PDB entry 8F5O | electron microscopy, 3.50 A resolution | chains E and F of the 6 polymer chains in the assembly

== Chain E ==
Molecule: WD_REPEATS_REGION domain-containing protein
Organism: Leishmania tarentolae
UniProtKB: A0A640KQ11 (A0A640KQ11_LEITA); numbering as in UniProt (aligned over 1-1654)
Sequence (1654 residues; row label = number of the first residue in the row):
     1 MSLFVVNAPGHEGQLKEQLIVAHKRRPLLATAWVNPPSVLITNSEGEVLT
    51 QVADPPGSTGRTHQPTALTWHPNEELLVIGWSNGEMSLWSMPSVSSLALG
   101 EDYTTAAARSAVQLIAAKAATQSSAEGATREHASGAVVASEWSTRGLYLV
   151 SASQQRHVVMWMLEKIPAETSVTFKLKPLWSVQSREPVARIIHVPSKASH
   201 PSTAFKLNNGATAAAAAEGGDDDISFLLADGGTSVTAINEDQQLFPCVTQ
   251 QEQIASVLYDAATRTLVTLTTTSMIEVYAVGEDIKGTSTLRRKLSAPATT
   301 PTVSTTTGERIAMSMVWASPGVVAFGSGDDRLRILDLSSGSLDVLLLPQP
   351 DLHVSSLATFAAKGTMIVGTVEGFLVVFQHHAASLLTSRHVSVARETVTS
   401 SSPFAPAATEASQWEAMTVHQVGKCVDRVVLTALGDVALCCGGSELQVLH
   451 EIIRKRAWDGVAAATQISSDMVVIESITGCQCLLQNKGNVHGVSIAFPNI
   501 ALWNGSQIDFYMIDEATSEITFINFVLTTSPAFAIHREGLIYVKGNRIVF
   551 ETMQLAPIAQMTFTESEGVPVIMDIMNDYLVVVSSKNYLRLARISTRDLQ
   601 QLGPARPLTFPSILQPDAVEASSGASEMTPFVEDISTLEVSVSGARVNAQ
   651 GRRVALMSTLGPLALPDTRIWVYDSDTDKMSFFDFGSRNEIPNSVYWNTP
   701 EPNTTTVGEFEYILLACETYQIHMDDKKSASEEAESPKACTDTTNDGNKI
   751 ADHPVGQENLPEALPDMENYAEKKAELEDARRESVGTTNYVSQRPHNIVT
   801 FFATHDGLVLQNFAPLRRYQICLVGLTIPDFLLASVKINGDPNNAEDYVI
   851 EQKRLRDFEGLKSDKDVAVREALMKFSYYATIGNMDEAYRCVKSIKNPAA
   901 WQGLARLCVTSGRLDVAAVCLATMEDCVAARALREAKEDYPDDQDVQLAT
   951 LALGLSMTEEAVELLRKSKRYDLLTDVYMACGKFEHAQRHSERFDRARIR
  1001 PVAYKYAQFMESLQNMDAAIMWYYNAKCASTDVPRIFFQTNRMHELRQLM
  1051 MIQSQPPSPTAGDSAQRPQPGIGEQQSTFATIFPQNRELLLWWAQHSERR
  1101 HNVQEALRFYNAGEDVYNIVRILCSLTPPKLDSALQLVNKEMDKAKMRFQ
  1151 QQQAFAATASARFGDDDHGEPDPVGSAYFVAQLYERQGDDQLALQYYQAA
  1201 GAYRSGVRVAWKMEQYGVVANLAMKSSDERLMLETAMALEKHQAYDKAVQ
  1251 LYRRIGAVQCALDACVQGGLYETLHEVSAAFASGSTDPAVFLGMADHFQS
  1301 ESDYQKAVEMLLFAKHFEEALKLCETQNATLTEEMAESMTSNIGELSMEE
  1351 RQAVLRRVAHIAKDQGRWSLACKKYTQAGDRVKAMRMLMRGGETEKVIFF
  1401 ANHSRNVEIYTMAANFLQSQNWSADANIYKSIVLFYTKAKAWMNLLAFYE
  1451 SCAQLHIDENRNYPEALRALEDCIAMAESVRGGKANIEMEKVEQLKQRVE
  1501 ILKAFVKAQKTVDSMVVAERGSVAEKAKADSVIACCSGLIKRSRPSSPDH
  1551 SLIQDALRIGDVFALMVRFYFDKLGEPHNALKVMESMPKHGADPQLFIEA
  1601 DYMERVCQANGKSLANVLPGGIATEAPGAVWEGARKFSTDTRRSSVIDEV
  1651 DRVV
Unresolved in the structure: 198-221, 384-407, 611-637, 723-792, 1052-1072, 1243-1654

== Chain F ==
Molecule: WD_REPEATS_REGION domain-containing protein
Organism: Leishmania tarentolae
UniProtKB: A0A640KHB7 (A0A640KHB7_LEITA); residue numbers follow UniProt; this construct covers 1-1376
Sequence (1376 residues; each row starts with the number of its first residue):
     1 MVLTQQFVISNADLGRGHVVEALHPSSPLIALAGSKGRVLILNKTGKVEH
    51 QLPMQNVVAMEWECSTDTLAIITSSSSDVHLYTHRTRQTDTIDTKLKDLC
   101 FVCWSQSQPLFAIGSKSGQFVLYNRRTLRLVPVADTHKQRLISGMWVPAQ
   151 DSRLLIISEDPSLSISDAEGKVLTTIPLPSVPKSVCVSGMANSPKSSSFA
   201 AVNLDNTLLIVDLRSYATAAGQFNSALGQITCLTAGINGEFLAGFASGTV
   251 ALLDLAGSEVRLRGSLRLLKNAVEMVNFGEGSGVVAAVADNRVGLLRITE
   301 DGIAPTGDEASLESERGVPDLLAWSRDGQQLFVGTNQGNVTVFTLKVLNV
   351 SASYGTLVFSFTSNRTIGVKNLQDNRVVCTVPVNSDPAFISAGMAMLAAG
   401 VNNQVSYYEYFIPNSLPYPMVDPAKNVSQSSQQAHSVFLRTVEYPSPVTD
   451 LKVNSNLAAVVYDGRVQLSPIRDTPEAAAPVYFPESGDTRLVSIALSEVF
   501 FLYATTSRVSVYALHNLQQVATFTCNTGLKRAFANPACTRVAYVDDSSEL
   551 FNVNLVTEVANKAEGYDPDQKMVLWDQAEATVFITYDSEKCATFVNTPHS
   601 RHGATCESVLVKDSSEDNLYTPLPPGYTPVTLFRGTVVCQTPNGTLETVP
   651 LQTHNNIFLRTPNAEAFYNNFSLNRLRWSSNNITSPQEAEDLAVKSLHML
   701 DVELAIRVYRQLSQPSLVLCLEKIRHIHEKNLLLGHVSMIMGYMKDAQNF
   751 FLRSSQPLRALEMRRDMMQWERALTLAEQLAPEEVPIISRDYAQHLEYRG
   801 VYAKALEMYQKGLRQLPTGHASTELSVTVQEVERHNEQCRQGAARSQIRI
   851 GNIADAMKTVKESSEVSFVKECAKLCEENQKHEEAAQLYEKAGDIERAAT
   901 IYIERCKNLKAAERLLPFIKSRNIIGIYARGKEAEGAFVEAEKAFAQAED
   951 WDNAVRLRIEKLNDLHGAYVIVRQTRSANAAALVAKKCTAQKEYGTAVEF
  1001 LVLAKSLDEAFELAKTHDCMFNFESALLNQVQLKDGIAPLSNQADFTMIA
  1051 EYYDNDGKAGQAGMYYHISGHYAKALNKYLESGQPEDIEKAVEVVGKAHS
  1101 DSLTNKFIDYLMGETDGEPKDPSYIFKLYLAMGSYEKAAKTSVIISAKEQ
  1151 EIGNYKSAHKTLVEAYRILQQRNMHVSNDLRRALMLLHSYIIVKDLLKIM
  1201 KDDDTACRMLLRVSRNIQKFPKHITTIVTTTVLQCLKSNFKKSAFEYACY
  1251 LIQNEKHRAEMTEKSRKKIEGIVRRHSKDDAVDPVEPMLPCPYCDAPVAE
  1301 TELDCGACKNTIPFCIVTGKHIVKSDYTSTPCCGFPAIYSALMTRLSGTL
  1351 TCPMCEATIDISNVNRETNPELKALL
Unresolved in the structure: 413-433, 933-1376

== Chain E / chain F interface ==
Contacting residue pairs (38):
  Asp886(E) with Tyr798(F), hydrogen bond (backbone-side chain)
  Tyr889(E) with Tyr798(F); Arg799(F)
  Arg890(E) with Tyr798(F); Arg799(F)
  Lys893(E) with Arg799(F)
  Ala922(E) with Asp766(F); Met768(F)
  Thr923(E) with Met768(F)
  Glu925(E) with Met744(F); Asp766(F); Met767(F)
  Cys927(E) with Met739(F), hydrophobic; Met744(F), hydrophobic
  Val928(E) with Cys720(F), hydrophobic
  Ala930(E) with Asp766(F)
  Arg931(E) with His736(F); Met739(F); Arg759(F); Asp766(F)
  Arg934(E) with Glu762(F), salt bridge; Asp766(F), salt bridge
  Leu953(E) with Pro715(F), hydrophobic; Leu719(F), hydrophobic
  Thr958(E) with Pro715(F)
  Met979(E) with Arg710(F)
  Ala980(E) with Pro715(F), hydrophobic; Leu719(F), hydrophobic
  Cys981(E) with Arg710(F)
  Gly982(E) with Arg710(F), hydrogen bond (backbone-backbone)
  Lys1005(E) with Arg710(F)
  Phe1009(E) with Arg707(F)
  Ser1012(E) with Arg677(F)
  Leu1013(E) with Ser680(F); Asn681(F), hydrogen bond (backbone-side chain); Arg707(F)
  Gln1014(E) with Arg677(F)
  Asn1015(E) with Asn681(F)
Interface residues without a listed pair, chain E (28 interface residues in all): Glu887, Gly954, Asp976, Phe984
Interface residues without a listed pair, chain F (28 interface residues in all): Arg660, Glu703, Ser713, Ser716, Leu717, Val718, Glu722, Ile740, Met763, His795

== In short ==
The chain E/chain F interface involves 28 residues from each chain, with 3 hydrogen bonds and 2 salt bridges.
Polar pairs include Arg934(E)-Glu762(F), Arg934(E)-Asp766(F) and Asp886(E)-Tyr798(F).
Chain E is WD_REPEATS_REGION domain-containing protein and chain F is WD_REPEATS_REGION domain-containing
protein, both from Leishmania tarentolae; the structure, Structure of Leishmania tarentolae IFT-A (state 1),
was determined by electron microscopy, deposited together with 8F5P.
